PDB entry 3K8B | X-ray diffraction, 2.30 A resolution | chains C and D of the 4 polymer chains in the assembly

== Chain C ==
Protein: Hemoglobin subunit alpha-A
From: Meleagris gallopavo
Reference sequence: P81023 (HBA_MELGA); residues 1-141 here correspond to UniProt positions 2-142 (UniProt number = residue number + 1)
Amino-acid sequence (141 residues; each row starts with the number of its first residue):
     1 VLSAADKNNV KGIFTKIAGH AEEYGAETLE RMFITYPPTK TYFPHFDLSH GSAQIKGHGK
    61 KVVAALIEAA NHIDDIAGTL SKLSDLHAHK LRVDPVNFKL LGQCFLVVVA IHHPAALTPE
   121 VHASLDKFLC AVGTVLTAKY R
Metal / ion sites: heme Fe near His87 (its only coordinating residue here)
Ligand contacts: heme (HEM): Met32, Thr39, Tyr42, Phe43, His45, Phe46, His58, Lys61, Val62, Ala65, Leu66, Leu83, Leu86, His87, Leu91, Val93, Asn97, Phe98, Leu101, Val132, Leu136
Curated features (UniProtKB/Swiss-Prot):
  - binding site (O2): His58
  - binding site (heme b): His87

== Chain D ==
Protein: Hemoglobin beta chain
From: Meleagris gallopavo
Reference sequence: P84479 (P84479_MELGA); residue numbers follow UniProt; this construct covers 1-146
Amino-acid sequence (146 residues; each row starts with the number of its first residue):
     1 VHWSAEEKQL ITGLWGKVNV ADCGAEALAR LLIVYPWTQR FFASFGNLSS PTAILGNPMV
    61 RAHGKKVLTS FGDAVKNLDN IKNTFSQLSE LHCDKLHVDP ENFRLLGDIL IIVLAAHFSK
   121 DFTPECQAAW QKLVRVVAHA LARKYH
Metal / ion sites: heme Fe near His92 (its only coordinating residue here)
Ligand contacts: heme (HEM): Leu31, Thr38, Phe41, Phe42, Phe45, His63, Lys66, Val67, Ser70, Phe71, Phe85, Leu88, Leu91, His92, Leu96, Val98, Asn102, Phe103, Leu106, Val137, Ala138, Leu141

== Chain C / chain D interface ==
Contacting residue pairs (46; chain C residue first):
  Arg31(C) - Phe122(D)  hydrogen bond (side chain-backbone)
  Arg31(C) - Thr123(D)  hydrogen bond (side chain-backbone)
  Arg31(C) - Pro124(D)
  Arg31(C) - Gln127(D)  hydrogen bond
  Ile34(C) - Pro124(D)  hydrophobic
  Ile34(C) - Glu125(D)
  Ile34(C) - Ala128(D)
  Thr35(C) - Pro124(D)
  Thr35(C) - Gln127(D)
  Thr35(C) - Ala128(D)  hydrogen bond (side chain-backbone)
  Thr35(C) - Gln131(D)
  Tyr36(C) - Gln131(D)
  Tyr36(C) - Arg135(D)
  Lys99(C) - Arg104(D)
  Leu100(C) - Arg104(D)
  Leu100(C) - Arg135(D)
  Gln103(C) - Asp108(D)  hydrogen bond (side chain-backbone)
  Gln103(C) - Ile111(D)
  Gln103(C) - Ile112(D)
  Cys104(C) - Gln127(D)
  Leu106(C) - Ile112(D)  hydrophobic
  Val107(C) - Ile111(D)  hydrophobic
  Val107(C) - Ala115(D)  hydrophobic
  Val107(C) - Gln127(D)
  Ala110(C) - Ile112(D)
  Ala110(C) - Ala115(D)
  Ala110(C) - Ala116(D)  hydrogen bond (backbone-backbone)
  Ile111(C) - Ala115(D)
  Ile111(C) - Ser119(D)
  Ile111(C) - Lys120(D)
  Ile111(C) - Phe122(D)
  Pro114(C) - Ala116(D)
  Leu117(C) - Arg30(D)  hydrogen bond (backbone-side chain)
  Leu117(C) - Ile112(D)  hydrophobic
  Pro119(C) - Arg30(D)
  Pro119(C) - Ile33(D)  hydrophobic
  Glu120(C) - Pro51(D)
  Glu120(C) - Leu55(D)
  His122(C) - Arg30(D)  hydrogen bond
  His122(C) - Val34(D)
  His122(C) - Ile109(D)
  His122(C) - Ile112(D)
  Ala123(C) - Ile33(D)
  Ala123(C) - Val34(D)  hydrophobic
  Asp126(C) - Val34(D)
  Asp126(C) - Tyr35(D)  hydrogen bond
Also at the interface, not in a pair above, chain C (20 interface residues in all): Thr118
Also at the interface, not in a pair above, chain D (25 interface residues in all): Glu26, Thr52

== In short ==
20 residues of chain C face 25 of chain D across their interface, with 9 hydrogen bonds. Among the polar pairs
are Arg31(C)-Phe122(D), Arg31(C)-Thr123(D) and Arg31(C)-Gln127(D). Ligands of chain C: heme. Ligands of chain
D: heme.
Chain C is Hemoglobin subunit alpha-A and chain D is Hemoglobin beta chain, both from Meleagris gallopavo; the
structure, Crystal structure of Turkey (Meleagiris gallopova)hemoglobin at 2.3 Angstrom, was determined by
X-ray diffraction.
